PDB entry 4ZPT | X-ray diffraction, 2.59 A resolution | chains A and B of the 3 polymer chains in the assembly

# Chain A
Protein: D12 Fab Heavy chain
Source organism: Mus musculus
Notes: antibody fragment or engineered binder
Sequence (216 residues; each row starts with the number of its first residue; note: 1 number in that range is skipped by the numbering (no residue carries it; nothing is unmodelled there); a row labelled like 82A-82C holds insertion residues (82A, then the next letters in order)):
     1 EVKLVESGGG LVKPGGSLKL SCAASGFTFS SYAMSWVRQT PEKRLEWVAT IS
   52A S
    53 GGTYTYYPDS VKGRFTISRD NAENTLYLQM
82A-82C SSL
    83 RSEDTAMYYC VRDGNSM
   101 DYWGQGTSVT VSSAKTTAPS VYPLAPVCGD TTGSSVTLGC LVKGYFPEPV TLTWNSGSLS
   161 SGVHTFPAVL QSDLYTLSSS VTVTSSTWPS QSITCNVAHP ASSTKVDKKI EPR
Disordered / not traced: 129-131
Disulfide bonds: Cys-22/Cys-92, Cys-140/Cys-195

# Chain B
Protein: D12 Fab Light chain
Source organism: Mus musculus
Notes: antibody fragment or engineered binder
Sequence (214 residues; numbered 1 to 214; the number before each row is that of its first residue):
     1 DIQMTQTTSS LSASLGDRVT IICRASQDIN NYLNWYQQKP DGTVKLLIYY TSRLHSGVPS
    61 RFSGSGSGSD YSLTISNLEQ EDIATYFCQQ ANTLPPTFGA GTKLELRRAD AAPTVSIFPP
   121 SSEQLTSGGA SVVCFLNNFY PKDINVKWKI DGSERQNGVL NSWTDQDSKD STYSMSSTLT
   181 LTKDEYERHN SYTCEATHKT STSPIVKSFN RNEC
Disordered / not traced: 213-214
Disulfide bonds: Cys-23/Cys-88, Cys-134/Cys-194

# Chain A / chain B interface
Residue-residue contacts (69):
  Gln-39(A) with Gln-38(B), hydrogen bond; Phe-87(B)
  Lys-43(A) with Phe-87(B)
  Arg-44(A) with Ala-100(B)
  Leu-45(A) with Phe-87(B), hydrophobic; Phe-98(B)
  Trp-47(A) with Pro-95(B), hydrophobic; Pro-96(B)
  Tyr-58(A) with Leu-94(B), hydrophobic
  Tyr-91(A) with Gln-38(B), hydrogen bond; Gly-42(B)
  Asn-97(A) with Asn-34(B), hydrogen bond (backbone-side chain); Tyr-49(B)
  Ser-98(A) with Asn-34(B); Tyr-36(B); Leu-46(B); Tyr-49(B)
  Met-99(A) with Tyr-36(B), hydrogen bond (backbone-side chain); Leu-46(B); Phe-98(B), hydrophobic
  Asp-101(A) with His-55(B)
  Tyr-102(A) with His-55(B)
  Trp-103(A) with Tyr-36(B); Val-44(B)
  Val-121(A) with Glu-123(B)
  Tyr-122(A) with Ser-121(B); Gln-124(B); Ser-127(B), hydrogen bond
  Pro-123(A) with Ser-121(B); Glu-123(B)
  Leu-124(A) with Phe-118(B); Val-133(B), hydrophobic
  Ala-125(A) with Phe-118(B)
  Pro-126(A) with Phe-118(B)
  Val-127(A) with Phe-209(B), hydrophobic
  Thr-137(A) with Ser-116(B); Phe-118(B)
  Gly-139(A) with Phe-135(B)
  Leu-141(A) with Ser-131(B)
  Lys-143(A) with Ser-131(B); Thr-180(B)
  Ser-161(A) with Lys-169(B)
  Gly-162(A) with Lys-169(B)
  His-164(A) with Asn-137(B); Asn-138(B), hydrogen bond; Asp-167(B); Ser-174(B), hydrogen bond
  Phe-166(A) with Phe-135(B), hydrophobic; Asn-137(B); Ser-162(B); Thr-164(B); Ser-174(B); Met-175(B); Ser-176(B)
  Pro-167(A) with Ser-162(B), hydrogen bond (backbone-side chain); Trp-163(B)
  Val-169(A) with Leu-160(B), hydrophobic; Asn-161(B); Ser-162(B)
  Gln-171(A) with Leu-160(B)
  Ser-178(A) with Phe-135(B); Ser-176(B), hydrogen bond
  Ser-179(A) with Phe-135(B)
  Ser-180(A) with Phe-135(B); Asn-137(B), hydrogen bond
  Lys-208(A) with Glu-123(B), salt bridge
  Arg-213(A) with Pro-119(B), hydrogen bond (side chain-backbone); Pro-120(B), hydrogen bond (side chain-backbone); Ser-121(B)
Also at the interface, not in a pair above, chain A (41 interface residues in all): Val-37, Glu-46, Leu-138, Thr-165, Thr-176
Also at the interface, not in a pair above, chain B (42 interface residues in all): Gln-89, Ala-91, Ile-117

# In short
Chain A and chain B form an interface of 41 and 42 residues respectively; the contacts include 12 hydrogen
bonds and 1 salt bridge. Polar pairs include Lys-208(A)/Glu-123(B), Gln-39(A)/Gln-38(B) and
Tyr-91(A)/Gln-38(B).
Here chain A is D12 Fab Heavy chain and chain B is D12 Fab Light chain, both from Mus musculus. Entry 4ZPT
(Structure of MERS-Coronavirus Spike Receptor-binding Domain (England1 Strain) in Complex with
Vaccine-Elicited Murine Neutralizing Antibody D12 ...) was determined by X-ray diffraction (same publication
as 4ZPV and 4ZPW).
